4V2G - chains A and B; structure by X-ray diffraction, 2.71 A resolution.

[Chain A (and B)]
Protein: Tetracycline repressor protein class D
From: Escherichia coli
Notes: chain B of this document is another copy of the same molecule, construct and numbering; everything in this record applies to it too
UniProtKB: P0ACT4 (TETR4_ECOLX); numbering as in UniProt (aligned over 3-208)
Amino-acid sequence (207 residues; each row starts with the number of its first residue):
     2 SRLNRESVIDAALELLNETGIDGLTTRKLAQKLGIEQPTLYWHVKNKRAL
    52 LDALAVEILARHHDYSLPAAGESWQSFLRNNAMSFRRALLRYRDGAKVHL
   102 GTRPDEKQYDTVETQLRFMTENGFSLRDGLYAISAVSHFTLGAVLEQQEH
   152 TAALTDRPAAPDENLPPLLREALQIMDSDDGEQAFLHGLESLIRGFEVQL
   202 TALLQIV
Ligand contacts:
  - 7-chlorotetracycline (CTC): Leu170, Ala173, Leu174, Met177
  - iso-7-chlortetracycline (ITC): Leu60, His64, Ser67, Asn82, Phe86, His100, Arg104, Pro105, Gln109, Thr112, Val113, Gln116, Ile134, Ser135, Ser138, His139

[Chain A / chain B interface]
Residue-residue contacts (75; chain A residue first):
  Leu101(A) with Glu150(B); His151(B)
  Thr103(A) with His151(B), hydrogen bond (backbone-side chain)
  Arg104(A) with His151(B); Leu174(B)
  Glu114(A) with Pro167(B); Pro168(B); Leu169(B), hydrogen bond (side chain-backbone); Leu170(B), hydrogen bond (side chain-backbone)
  Arg118(A) with Leu169(B)
  Leu127(A) with Leu169(B); Glu172(B)
  Arg128(A) with Gln184(B), hydrogen bond
  Leu131(A) with Ala173(B)
  Tyr132(A) with Gln184(B), hydrogen bond; Ala185(B), hydrophobic; His188(B)
  Ser135(A) with Met177(B)
  Ala136(A) with Phe140(B), hydrophobic
  His139(A) with Gly143(B); Ala144(B); Glu147(B)
  Phe140(A) with Ala136(B), hydrophobic; Phe140(B), hydrophobic
  Leu142(A) with Glu147(B)
  Gly143(A) with His139(B)
  Ala144(A) with His139(B)
  Leu146(A) with Leu101(B), hydrophobic; Leu146(B), hydrophobic
  Glu147(A) with Leu101(B); Gly102(B), hydrogen bond (side chain-backbone); His139(B); Leu142(B)
  Glu150(A) with Leu101(B)
  His151(A) with Gly102(B); Arg104(B), hydrogen bond
  Asp157(A) with Arg49(B)
  Arg158(A) with Asp53(B), salt bridge; Gly102(B), hydrogen bond (side chain-backbone); Thr103(B); Arg104(B)
  Pro162(A) with Glu107(B)
  Asn165(A) with Glu107(B), hydrogen bond; Tyr110(B)
  Leu166(A) with Tyr110(B)
  Pro167(A) with Glu114(B)
  Pro168(A) with Glu114(B)
  Leu169(A) with Glu114(B), hydrogen bond (backbone-side chain); Arg118(B); Leu127(B)
  Leu170(A) with Tyr110(B), hydrophobic; Val113(B), hydrophobic; Glu114(B), hydrogen bond (backbone-side chain)
  Glu172(A) with Leu127(B)
  Ala173(A) with Leu131(B)
  Leu174(A) with Arg104(B)
  Ile176(A) with Leu131(B), hydrophobic
  Met177(A) with Ser135(B)
  Asp178(A) with Arg104(B), salt bridge
  Gln184(A) with Arg128(B); Tyr132(B), hydrogen bond
  Ala185(A) with Tyr132(B), hydrophobic
  His188(A) with Tyr132(B); Gln200(B)
  Ser192(A) with Ser192(B); Gly196(B); Phe197(B)
  Leu193(A) with Leu193(B), hydrophobic
  Arg195(A) with Val199(B); Val208(B), hydrogen bond (side chain-backbone)
  Gly196(A) with Ser192(B)
  Phe197(A) with Ser192(B)
  Val199(A) with Arg195(B)
  Gln200(A) with His188(B)
  Val208(A) with Arg195(B), hydrogen bond (backbone-side chain)
Interface residues without a listed pair, chain A (55 interface residues in all): Asp23, Gly102, Tyr110, Val113, Leu117, Asp129, Ala154, Ala161, Gly189
Interface residues without a listed pair, chain B (54 interface residues in all): Asp23, Lys98, His100, Leu117, Asp129, Asn165, Leu166, Ile176, Gly189

[Summary]
55 residues of chain A face 54 of chain B across their interface, with 14 hydrogen bonds and 2 salt bridges.
Among the polar pairs are Arg158(A)-Asp53(B), Asp178(A)-Arg104(B) and Thr103(A)-His151(B). Ligands of chain A:
iso-7-chlortetracycline and 7-chlorotetracycline.
Chain A and chain B are both Tetracycline repressor protein class D (Escherichia coli); the structure,
Tetracycline repressor TetR(D) bound to chlortetracycline and iso- chlortetracycline, was determined by X-ray
diffraction, deposited together with 4D7M, 4D7N, 4V2F and 2XPU.
